8CA7 - chains A and C of the 9 polymer chains in the assembly; structure by electron microscopy, 2.06 A resolution.

Chain A:
Molecule: 16S rRNA
Organism: Escherichia coli BW25113
Sequence (1540 nucleotides; row label = number of the first residue in the row; note: 633 numbers in that range are skipped by the numbering (no residue carries them; nothing is unmodelled there); a row labelled like 889A-889Z holds insertion residues (889A, then the next letters in order)):
     1 AAAUUGAAGA GUUUGAUC
   623 AUGGCUCAGA UUGAACGCUG GCGGCAGGCC UAACACAUGC AAGUCGAACG GUAACAGGAA
   683 GAAGCUUGCU UCUUUGCUGA CGAGUGGCGG ACGGGUGAGU AAUGUCUGGG AAACUGCCUG
   743 AUGGAGGGGG AUAACUACUG GAAACGGUAG CUAAUACCGC AUAACGUCGC AAGACCAAAG
   803 AGGGGGACCU UCGGGCCUCU UGCCAUCGGA UGUGCCCAGA UGGGAUUAGC UAGUAGGUGG
   863 GGUAACGGCU CACCUAGGCG ACGAUCC
889A-889Z CUAGCUGGUCUGAGAGGAUGACCAGC
890A-890Z CACACUGGAACUGAGACACGGUCCAG
891A-891Z ACUCCUACGGGAGGCAGCAGUGGGGA
892A-892Z AUAUUGCACAAUGGGCGCAAGCCUGA
893A-893Z UGCAGCCAUGCCGCGUGUAUGAAGAA
894A-894Z GGCCUUCGGGUUGUAAAGUACUUUCA
895A-895Z GCGGGGAGGAAGGGAGUAAAGUUAAU
896A-896Z ACCUUUGCUCAUUGACGUUACCCGCA
897A-897Z GAAGAAGCACCGGCUAACUCCGUGCC
898A-898Z AGCAGCCGCGGUAAUACGGAGGGUGC
899A-899Z AAGCGUUAAUCGGAAUUACUGGGCGU
900A-900Z AAAGCGCACGCAGGCGGUUUGUUAAG
901A-901Z UCAGAUGUGAAAUCCCCGGGCUCAAC
902A-902Z CUGGGAACUGCAUCUGAUACUGGCAA
903A-903Z GCUUGAGUCUCGUAGAGGGGGGUAGA
904A-904Z AUUCCAGGUGUAGCGGUGAAAUGCGU
905A-905Z AGAGAUCUGGAGGAAUACCGGUGGCG
906A-906Z AAGGCGGCCCCCUGGACGAAGACUGA
907A-907Z CGCUCAGGUGCGAAAGCGUGGGGAGC
908A-908Z AAACAGGAUUAGAUACCCUGGUAGUC
909A-909Z CACGCCGUAAACGAUGUCGACUUGGA
910A-910Z GGUUGUGCCCUUGAGGCGUGGCUUCC
911A-911Z GGAGCUAACGCGUUAAGUCGACCGCC
912A-912Z UGGGGAGUACGGCCGCAAGGUUAAAA
913A-913I CUCAAAUGA
   919 AUUGACGGGG GCCCGCACAA GCGGUGGAGC AUGUGGUUUA AUUCGAUGXA ACGCGAAGAA
   979 CCUUACCUGG UCUUGACAUC CACGGAAGUU UUCAGAGAUG AGAAUGUGCC UUCGGGAACC
  1039 GUGAGACAGG UGCUGCAUGG CUGUCGUCAG CUCGUGUUGU GAAAUGUUGG GUUAAGUCCC
  1099 GCAACGAGCG CAACCCUUAU CCUUUGUUGC CAGCGGUCCG GCCGGGAACU CAAAGGAGAC
  1159 UGCCAGUGAU AAACUGGAGG AAGGUGGGGA UGACGUCAAG UCAUCAUGGC CCUUACGACC
  1219 AGGGCUACAC ACGUGCUACA AUGGCGCAUA CAAAGAGAAG CGACCUCGCG AGAGCAAGCG
  1279 GACCUCAUAA AGUGCGUCGU AGUCCGGAUU GGAGUCUGCA ACUCGACUCC AUGAAGUCGG
  1339 AAUCGCUAGU AAUCGUGGAU CAGAAUGCCA CGGUGAAUAC GUUCCCGGGC CUUGUACACA
  1399 CCGCCCGUCA CACCAUGGGA GUGGGUUGCA AAAGAAGUAG GUAGCUUAAC CUUCGGGAGG
  1459 GCGCUUACCA CUUUGUGAUU CAUGACUGGG GUGAAGUCGU AACAAGGUAA CCGUAGGGGA
  1519 ACCUGCGGUU GGAUCACCUC CU
Not modelled in the structure: 1-13, 623-885, 889A-889Z, 890A-890Z, 891A-891Z, 892A-892Z, 893A-893Z, 894A-894Z, 895A-895Z, 896A-896Z, 897A-897Z, 898A-898Z, 899A-899Z, 900A-900Z, 901A-901Z, 902A-902Z, 903A-903Z, 904A-904Z, 905A-905Z, 906A-906Z, 907A-907Z, 908A-908Z, 909A-909Z, 910A-910Z, 911A-911Z, 912A-912Z, 913A-913I, 1168, 1403-1500, 1506-1529, 1535-1540
Modified residues: 2MG (2N-methylguanosine-5'-monophosphate) at position 966, 5MC (5-methylcytidine-5'-monophosphate) at position 967, 2MG (2N-methylguanosine-5'-monophosphate) at position 1207, 4OC (4n,o2'-methylcytidine-5'-monophosphate) at position 1402
Metal / ion sites: K+ site 1: G925, G927, U1390, U1391; Mg2+ site 1 near C934 (its only coordinating residue here); Mg2+ site 2 near A937 (its only coordinating residue here); K+ site 2: U943, G944, G1233; Mg2+ site 3: G944, G945; Mg2+ site 4: A964, U1199; K+ site 3: U965, A1197, G1198; Mg2+ site 5: 2MG_966 (together with Omadacycline); K+ site 4: G971, G1233, U1364; Mg2+ site 6 near C972 (its only coordinating residue here); Mg2+ site 7: C979, C980, U981, G1222; K+ site 5 near C979 (its only coordinating residue here); 14 more Mg2+ sites not listed; 9 more K+ sites not listed
Ligand contacts:
  - spectinomycin (SCM): C1063, G1064, C1066, G1068, C1069, A1191, C1192, G1193, U1194, G1386, G1387, C1388
  - Omadacycline (U3B): U965, 2MG_966, U1052, G1053, C1054, C1195, A1196, A1197, G1198
From the paper describing this entry:
  - binding site for spectinomycin: C1063, C1066
  - Mg2+ coordination: 2MG_966

Chain C:
Molecule: Small ribosomal subunit protein uS3
Organism: Escherichia coli BW25113
Reference sequence: P0A7V3 (RS3_ECOLI); residues 1-233 here = UniProt positions 1-233
Amino-acid sequence (233 residues; numbered 1 to 233; the number before each row is that of its first residue):
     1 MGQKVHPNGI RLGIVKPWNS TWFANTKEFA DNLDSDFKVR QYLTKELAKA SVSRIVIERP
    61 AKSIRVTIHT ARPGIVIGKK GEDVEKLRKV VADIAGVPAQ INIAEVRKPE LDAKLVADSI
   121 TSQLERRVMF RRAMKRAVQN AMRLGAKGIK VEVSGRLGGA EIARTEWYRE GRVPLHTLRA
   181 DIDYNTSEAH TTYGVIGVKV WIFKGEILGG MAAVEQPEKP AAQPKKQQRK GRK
Not modelled in the structure: 1, 208-233

Chain A / chain C interface:
Contacting residue pairs - 67 pairs, chain A then chain C:
  A1055(A) - Arg156(C)  hydrogen bond to the sugar
  A1055(A) - Glu161(C)  hydrogen bond to the sugar
  A1055(A) - Tyr193(C)  base contact
  U1056(A) - Gly155(C)  phosphate contact
  U1056(A) - Glu161(C)  phosphate contact
  U1056(A) - Ile162(C)  phosphate contact
  U1056(A) - Ala163(C)  hydrogen bond to the phosphate
  U1056(A) - Val195(C)  hydrogen bond to the sugar
  G1057(A) - Ser154(C)  hydrogen bond to the phosphate
  G1057(A) - Gly155(C)  phosphate contact
  G1057(A) - Glu188(C)  hydrogen bond to the sugar
  G1057(A) - Val195(C)  sugar contact
  G1057(A) - Gly197(C)  phosphate contact
  G1058(A) - Ser154(C)  hydrogen bond to the phosphate
  G1058(A) - Gly197(C)  phosphate contact
  G1058(A) - Lys199(C)  phosphate contact
  C1059(A) - Lys199(C)  salt bridge to the phosphate
  U1060(A) - Gln3(C)  phosphate contact
  G1061(A) - Gln3(C)  hydrogen bond to the base
  U1062(A) - Gly2(C)  base contact
  U1062(A) - Gln3(C)  base contact
  U1065(A) - His176(C)  base contact
  G1106(A) - Arg169(C)  hydrogen bond to the sugar
  G1106(A) - Gly171(C)  sugar contact
  G1106(A) - Arg172(C)  salt bridge to the phosphate
  C1107(A) - Arg169(C)  hydrogen bond to the sugar
  C1107(A) - Arg172(C)  phosphate contact
  C1107(A) - Val173(C)  hydrogen bond to the phosphate
  C1107(A) - Pro174(C)  phosphate contact
  G1108(A) - Pro174(C)  phosphate contact
  G1108(A) - Leu175(C)  hydrogen bond to the phosphate
  G1108(A) - His176(C)  phosphate contact
  C1109(A) - His176(C)  salt bridge to the phosphate
  A1111(A) - His176(C)  hydrogen bond to the base
  A1111(A) - Thr177(C)  hydrogen bond to the base
  A1111(A) - Arg179(C)  base contact
  C1112(A) - His176(C)  hydrogen bond to the base
  C1112(A) - Thr177(C)  base contact
  C1112(A) - Leu178(C)  hydrogen bond to the base
  C1112(A) - Arg179(C)  hydrogen bond to the base
  C1113(A) - Ile14(C)  sugar contact
  C1113(A) - Leu178(C)  base contact
  A1188(A) - Ile10(C)  sugar contact
  U1189(A) - Val5(C)  phosphate contact
  U1189(A) - Ile10(C)  sugar contact
  U1189(A) - His176(C)  sugar contact
  G1190(A) - Gln3(C)  hydrogen bond to the sugar
  G1190(A) - Lys4(C)  phosphate contact
  G1190(A) - Val5(C)  hydrogen bond to the phosphate
  G1190(A) - His176(C)  sugar contact
  A1191(A) - Gly2(C)  hydrogen bond to the phosphate
  A1191(A) - Gln3(C)  phosphate contact
  A1191(A) - Lys4(C)  phosphate contact
  C1192(A) - Lys4(C)  salt bridge to the phosphate
  C1192(A) - Trp167(C)  phosphate contact
  G1193(A) - Gly2(C)  hydrogen bond to the base
  G1193(A) - Trp167(C)  hydrogen bond to the phosphate
  A1204(A) - Glu188(C)  sugar contact
  A1204(A) - His190(C)  sugar contact
  U1205(A) - His190(C)  sugar contact
  U1205(A) - Gly194(C)  sugar contact
  U1205(A) - Val195(C)  sugar contact
  G1206(A) - Thr192(C)  hydrogen bond to the sugar
  G1206(A) - Tyr193(C)  sugar contact
  G1206(A) - Gly194(C)  hydrogen bond to the sugar
  A1256(A) - Lys27(C)  hydrogen bond to the sugar
  G1278(A) - Lys27(C)  hydrogen bond to the base
Other interface residues (no listed pair), chain A (30 interface residues in all): C1063, A1110, A1196
Other interface residues (no listed pair), chain C (37 interface residues in all): Asn25, Ala160, Tyr184, Thr191, Ile196

Summary:
30 residues of chain A face 37 of chain C across their interface; the contacts include 26 hydrogen bonds and 4
salt bridges. Polar pairs include G1061(A)-Gln3(C), A1111(A)-His176(C) and A1111(A)-Thr177(C). Bound to chain
A: Omadacycline and spectinomycin. The paper reports a binding site for spectinomycin at C1063(A) and
C1066(A); Mg2+ coordination by 2MG_966(A).
Here chain A is 16S rRNA and chain C is Small ribosomal subunit protein uS3, both from Escherichia coli
BW25113. Entry 8CA7 (Omadacycline and spectinomycin bound to the 30S ribosomal subunit head) was determined by
electron microscopy together with 8CAI, 8CEP, 8CF1, 8CF8, 8CGI, 8CGJ, 8CGR and 8CGU from the same study.
